Entry 8FMJ (X-ray diffraction, 1.33 A resolution); this record covers chain A.

[Chain A]
Protein: GTPase KRas
Source organism: Homo sapiens
Notes: EC 3.6.5.2
Reference sequence: P01116 (RASK_HUMAN), isoform P01116-2; residue numbers follow UniProt; this construct covers 1-169
Chain sequence (176 residues; each row starts with the number of its first residue; numbers below 1 keep their minus sign (Met-6 is residue -6)):
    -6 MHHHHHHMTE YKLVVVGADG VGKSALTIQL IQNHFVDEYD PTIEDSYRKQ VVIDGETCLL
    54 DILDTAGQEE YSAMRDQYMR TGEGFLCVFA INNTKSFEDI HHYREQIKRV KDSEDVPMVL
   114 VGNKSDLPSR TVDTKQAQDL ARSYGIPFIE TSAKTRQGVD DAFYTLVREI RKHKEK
Unresolved in the structure: -6 to -1
Differences from the reference sequence: initiating methionine (-6); expression tag (-5 to 0); variant Asp12 (Gly in P01116); engineered mutation Ser118 (Cys in P01116)
Ion coordination: Mg2+: Ser17 (together with GDP)
Small-molecule neighbours: GDP (guanosine-5'-diphosphate): Ala11, Asp12, Gly13, Val14, Gly15, Lys16, Ser17, Ala18, Phe28, Val29, Asp30, Glu31, Tyr32, Asn116, Lys117, Asp119, Leu120, Ser145, Ala146, Lys147

[Overview]
Bound to chain A: GDP.
Chain A is GTPase KRas (Homo sapiens); the structure, Crystal structure of human KRAS in space group R32, was
determined by X-ray diffraction, deposited together with 8FMI and 8FMK.
